8Q3L - chain X; structure by X-ray diffraction, 2.10 A resolution.

== Chain X ==
Name: Gamma-crystallin D
Source organism: Homo sapiens
UniProtKB: P07320 (CRGD_HUMAN); residues 1-173 here correspond to UniProt positions 2-174 (UniProt number = residue number + 1)
Amino-acid sequence (182 residues; numbered -8 to 173; the number before each row is that of its first residue; numbers below 1 keep their minus sign (Met-8 is residue -8)):
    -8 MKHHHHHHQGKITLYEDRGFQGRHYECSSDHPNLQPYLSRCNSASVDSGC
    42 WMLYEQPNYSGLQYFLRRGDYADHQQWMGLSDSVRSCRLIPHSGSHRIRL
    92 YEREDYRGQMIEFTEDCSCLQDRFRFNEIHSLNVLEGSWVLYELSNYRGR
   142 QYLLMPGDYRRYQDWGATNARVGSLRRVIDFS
Disordered / not traced: -8 to 0, 173
Sequence notes: initiating methionine (-8); expression tag (-7 to 0); engineered mutation Ser36 (Arg37 in P07320)
Curated features (UniProtKB/Swiss-Prot):
  - region: His83 to Ser86 (Connecting peptide)

== Overview ==
Chain X is Gamma-crystallin D (Homo sapiens); the structure, Human Gamma-D Crystallin R36S fresh serial
crystallographic structure, was determined by X-ray diffraction (same publication as 8BPI and 8BD0).
